Entry 5A70 (X-ray diffraction, 1.60 A resolution); this record covers chains A and C of the 4 polymer chains in the assembly.

[Chain A (and C)]
Protein: LECB
From: Pseudomonas aeruginosa
Notes: chain C of this document is another copy of the same molecule, construct and numbering; everything in this record applies to it too
Reference sequence: U8MRX2 (U8MRX2_PSEAI); residues 1-114 here correspond to UniProt positions 2-115 (UniProt number = residue number + 1)
Chain sequence (114 residues; each row starts with the number of its first residue):
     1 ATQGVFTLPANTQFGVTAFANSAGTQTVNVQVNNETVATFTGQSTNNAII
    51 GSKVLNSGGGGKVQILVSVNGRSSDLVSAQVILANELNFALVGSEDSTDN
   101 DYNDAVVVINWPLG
Ion coordination: Ca2+ site 1: Asn21, Asp101, Asn103, Asp104 (together with alpha-L-fucopyranose) (shared with 1 residue of chain B); Ca2+ site 2: Glu95, Asp99, Asp101, Asp104 (together with alpha-L-fucopyranose); Ca2+ site 3: Gly114 (together with alpha-L-fucopyranose) (shared with 4 residues of chain B)
Reported in the primary citation:
  - binding site for alpha-L-fucopyranose: Asn21, Ala23, Thr45, Asp96, Asp99, Asp101, Gly114
  - binding site for N-acetylglucosamine: Asp96, Ser97

[How chain A and chain C interact]
Residue-residue contacts - 6 pairs, chain A then chain C:
  Ala1(A) with Asp75(C), hydrogen bond (backbone-side chain); Val77(C), hydrophobic; Tyr102(C)
  Asp75(A) with Ala1(C), hydrogen bond (side chain-backbone)
  Val77(A) with Gln3(C)
  Tyr102(A) with Ala1(C)
Also at the interface, not in a pair above, chain A (6 interface residues in all): Gln3, Leu76
Also at the interface, not in a pair above, chain C (6 interface residues in all): Leu76

[Overview]
Chain A and chain C each contribute 6 residues to their interface; the contacts include 2 hydrogen bonds. The
hydrogen-bonded pair is Ala1(A)-Asp75(C). Asn21(A), Asp101(A), Asn103(A) and Asp104(A) coordinate Ca2+ site 1.
The paper reports a binding site for alpha-L-fucopyranose at Asn21(A), Ala23(A) and Thr45(A) among others; a
binding site for N-acetylglucosamine at Asp96(A) and Ser97(A).
Both chains are LECB (Pseudomonas aeruginosa). Entry 5A70 (Structure of the LecB lectin from Pseudomonas
aeruginosa strain PA14 in complex with lewis x tetrasaccharide) was determined by X-ray diffraction, deposited
together with 6R35.
